Entry 7VFP (electron microscopy, 4.03 A resolution (low resolution: residue-level contacts below are approximate; hydrogen-bond / salt-bridge calls are withheld)); this record covers chains C and E of the 6 polymer chains in the assembly.

Chain C:
Name: Heme exporter protein C
From: Escherichia coli BL21(DE3)
UniProt: P0ABM1 (CCMC_ECOLI); residue numbers follow UniProt; this construct covers 1-245
Chain sequence (245 residues; numbered 1 to 245; the number before each row is that of its first residue):
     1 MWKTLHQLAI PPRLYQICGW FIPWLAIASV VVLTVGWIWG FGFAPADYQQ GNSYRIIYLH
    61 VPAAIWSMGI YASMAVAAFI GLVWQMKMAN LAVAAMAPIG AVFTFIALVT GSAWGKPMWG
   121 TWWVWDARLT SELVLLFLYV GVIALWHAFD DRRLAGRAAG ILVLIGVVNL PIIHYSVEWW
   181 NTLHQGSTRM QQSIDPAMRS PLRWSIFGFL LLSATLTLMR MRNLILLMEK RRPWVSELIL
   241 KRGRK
Not modelled in the structure: 1-6, 238-245
Ligand contacts: heme (HEM): His60, Val61, Ala64, Ile65, Met68, Gly111, Trp114, Gly115, Arg128, Leu129, Glu132, Gln191, Gln192, Ser193, Ile194
What the authors report for this chain:
  - binding site for heme: Trp114

Chain E:
Name: Cytochrome c biogenesis ATP-binding export protein CcmA
From: Escherichia coli BL21(DE3)
Notes: EC 7.6.2.5
UniProt: P33931 (CCMA_ECOLI); residues -1 to 200 here correspond to UniProt positions 1-202 (UniProt number = residue number + 2)
Chain sequence (202 residues; numbered -1 to 200; the number before each row is that of its first residue; numbers below 1 keep their minus sign (Met-1 is residue -1)):
    -1 MGMLEARELL CERDERTLFS GLSFTLNAGE WVQITGSNGA GKTTLLRLLT GLSRPDAGEV
    59 LWQGQPLHQV RDSYHQNLLW IGHQPGIKTR LTALENLHFY HRDGDTAQCL EALAQAGLAG
   119 FEDIPVNQLS AGQQRRVALA RLWLTRATLW ILDEPFTAID VNGVDRLTQR MAQHTEQGGI
   179 VILTTHQPLN VAESKIRRIS LT
Bound ions: Mg2+: Thr41 (together with ATP)
Ligand contacts: ATP (adenosine-5'-triphosphate): Arg11, Arg14, Leu16, Ser35, Asn36, Gly37, Ala38, Gly39, Lys40, Thr41, Thr42, His81, His184
Swiss-Prot annotation at these positions:
  - binding site (ATP): Gly34 to Thr41
What the authors report for this chain:
  - mutagenesis - H81A: unchanged catalytic activity on ATP
  - mutagenesis - N36A: decreased catalytic activity on ATP

Interface between chain C and chain E:
Pairs across the interface (5; chain C residue first):
  Gln85(C) with Arg52(E)
  Lys230(C) with Asp12(E)
  Arg231(C) with Glu13(E)
  Arg232(C) with Glu10(E); Asp12(E)

Overview:
Chain C and chain E each contribute 4 residues to their interface. Chain C binds heme. Bound to chain E: ATP.
Curated annotation (UniProt) lists 8 ATP-binding residues on chain E. The paper reports a binding site for
heme at Trp114(C); N36A of chain E reduces catalytic activity on ATP.
Chain C is Heme exporter protein C and chain E is Cytochrome c biogenesis ATP-binding export protein CcmA,
both from Escherichia coli BL21(DE3); the structure, Cytochrome c-type biogenesis protein CcmABCD from E. coli
in complex with heme and single ATP, was determined by electron microscopy together with 7F02, 7F03, 7F04 and
7VFJ from the same study.
